3LNH - chains A and B; structure by X-ray diffraction, 2.60 A resolution.

== Chain A (and B) ==
Protein: Cadherin-1
From: Mus musculus
Notes: chain B of this document is another copy of the same molecule, construct and numbering; everything in this record applies to it too
UniProt: P09803 (CADH1_MOUSE); residues 1-213 here correspond to UniProt positions 157-369 (UniProt number = residue number + 156)
Sequence (213 residues; each row starts with the number of its first residue):
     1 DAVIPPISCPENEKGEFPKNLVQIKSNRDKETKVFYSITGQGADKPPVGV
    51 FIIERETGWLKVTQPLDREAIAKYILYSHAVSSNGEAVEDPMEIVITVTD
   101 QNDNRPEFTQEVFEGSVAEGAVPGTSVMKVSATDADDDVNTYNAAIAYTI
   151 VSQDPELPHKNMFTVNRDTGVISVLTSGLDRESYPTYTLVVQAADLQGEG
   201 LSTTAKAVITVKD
Unresolved in the structure: 1-4
Sequence notes: engineered mutation Ala2 (Trp158 in P09803)
UniProt features mapped onto this chain:
  - binding site (Ca(2+)): Asp103, Asp134
  - glycosylation: Ser126 (O-linked (Man...) serine), Ser131 (O-linked (Man...) serine), Thr204 (O-linked (Man...) threonine)
Bound ions: Ca2+ site 1: Glu11, Glu69, Asp100, Gln101, Asp103, Asp136; Ca2+ site 2: Glu11, Asp67, Glu69, Asp103; Ca2+ site 3: Asn102, Asn104, Asp134, Asp136, Asn143, Asp195
Reported in the primary citation:
  - self-association interface (contacts with another copy of this molecule); pairs are residue here / residue on that copy: Lys14-Asp138 (salt bridge)
  - conformationally variable residues (order/disorder transition): Asp1 to Ile4
  - mutagenesis - W2A: decreased expression

== Chain A / chain B interface ==
Contacting residue pairs (31; chain A residue first):
  Pro5(A) with Val22(B), hydrophobic
  Pro10(A) with Thr99(B)
  Asn12(A) with Tyr142(B)
  Glu13(A) with Asn140(B)
  Lys14(A) with Asp138(B), salt bridge; Val139(B); Asn140(B), hydrogen bond (backbone-backbone); Thr141(B); Tyr142(B)
  Thr99(A) with Pro10(B)
  Asp100(A) with Gln101(B), hydrogen bond (backbone-side chain)
  Gln101(A) with Asp100(B), hydrogen bond (side chain-backbone); Gln101(B); Asn143(B), hydrogen bond
  Asn102(A) with Leu196(B)
  Arg105(A) with Glu199(B), hydrogen bond (side chain-backbone)
  Asp138(A) with Lys14(B), hydrogen bond (backbone-side chain)
  Val139(A) with Lys14(B)
  Asn140(A) with Glu13(B); Lys14(B), hydrogen bond (backbone-backbone); Lys19(B)
  Thr141(A) with Lys14(B)
  Tyr142(A) with Asn12(B); Lys14(B)
  Asn143(A) with Gln101(B), hydrogen bond
  Leu196(A) with Asn102(B)
  Glu199(A) with Arg105(B), salt bridge; Leu201(B)
  Gly200(A) with Leu201(B)
  Leu201(A) with Glu199(B); Gly200(B)
Also at the interface, not in a pair above, chain A (22 interface residues in all): Ser8, Val22
Also at the interface, not in a pair above, chain B (23 interface residues in all): Pro5, Ser8
Interface features reported in the paper:
  - residue pairs: Lys14(A)-Asp138(B) (salt bridge)

== In short ==
The interface between chain A and chain B involves 22 residues on one side and 23 on the other, with 8
hydrogen bonds and 2 salt bridges. Polar pairs include Lys14(A)-Asp138(B), Glu199(A)-Arg105(B) and
Asp100(A)-Gln101(B). The paper describes a salt bridge between Lys14(A) and Asp138(B). The paper reports that
W2A of chain A reduces expression; conformational variability at Asp1(A).
Both chains are Cadherin-1 (Mus musculus). Entry 3LNH (Crystal structure of E-cadherin EC12 W2A) was
determined by X-ray diffraction together with 3LND, 3LNE, 3LNF, 3LNG and 3LNI from the same study.
